2XND - chains C and D of the 17 polymer chains in the assembly; structure by X-ray diffraction, 3.50 A resolution.

[Chain C]
Molecule: ATP synthase subunit alpha, mitochondrial
Source organism: Bos taurus
Notes: EC 3.6.3.14
UniProtKB: P19483 (ATPA_BOVIN); residues 19-510 here correspond to UniProt positions 62-553 (UniProt number = residue number + 43)
Chain sequence (492 residues; each row starts with the number of its first residue):
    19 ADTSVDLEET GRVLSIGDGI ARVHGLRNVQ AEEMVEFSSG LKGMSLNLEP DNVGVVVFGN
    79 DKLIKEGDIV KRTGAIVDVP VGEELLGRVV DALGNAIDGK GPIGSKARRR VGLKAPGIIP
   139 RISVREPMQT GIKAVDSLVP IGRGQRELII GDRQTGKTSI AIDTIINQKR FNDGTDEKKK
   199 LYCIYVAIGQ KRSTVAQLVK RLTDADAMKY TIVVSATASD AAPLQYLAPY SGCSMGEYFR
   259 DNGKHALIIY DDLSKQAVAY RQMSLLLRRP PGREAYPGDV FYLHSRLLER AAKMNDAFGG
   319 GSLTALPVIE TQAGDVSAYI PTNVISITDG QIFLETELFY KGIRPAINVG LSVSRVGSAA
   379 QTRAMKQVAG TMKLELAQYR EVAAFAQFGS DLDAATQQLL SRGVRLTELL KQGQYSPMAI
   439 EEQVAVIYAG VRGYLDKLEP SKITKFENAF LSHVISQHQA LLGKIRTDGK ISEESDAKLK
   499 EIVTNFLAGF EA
Sequence notes: cloning artifact (481)
Bound ions: Mg2+: Thr-176 (together with AMP-PNP)
Small-molecule neighbours:
  - AMP-PNP (ANP; phosphoaminophosphonic acid-adenylate ester), molecule 1: Asp-170, Arg-171, Gln-172, Thr-173, Gly-174, Lys-175, Thr-176, Ser-177, Glu-328, Phe-357, Arg-362, Pro-363, Gln-430, Gly-431, Gln-432, Tyr-433
  - AMP-PNP (ANP), molecule 2: Ile-343, Ser-344, Val-371, Ser-372, Arg-373, Leu-392
Swiss-Prot annotation at these positions:
  - binding site (ATP): Gln-172, Gly-174, Lys-175, Thr-176, Ser-177, Gln-430, Gln-432
  - binding site (Mg(2+)): Thr-176, Asp-269
  - site: Ser-370 (Required for activity)
  - modified residue: Ser-22 (Phosphoserine), Ser-33 (Phosphoserine), Ser-63 (Phosphoserine), Lys-80 (N6-acetyllysine), Lys-83 (N6-acetyllysine), Lys-89 (N6-acetyllysine), Thr-91 (Phosphothreonine), Lys-118 (N6-acetyllysine), Ser-123 (Phosphoserine), Lys-124 (N6-acetyllysine), Ser-141 (Phosphoserine), Arg-161 (Omega-N-methylarginine), Lys-187 (N6-acetyllysine), Lys-196 (N6-acetyllysine), Lys-197 (N6-acetyllysine), Lys-218 (N6-acetyllysine), Lys-262 (N6-acetyllysine), Lys-384 (N6-acetyllysine), Lys-391 (N6-acetyllysine), Lys-455 (N6-acetyllysine) and 4 more in UniProt
  - glycosylation: Ser-33 (O-linked (GlcNAc) serine)

[Chain D]
Molecule: ATP synthase subunit beta, mitochondrial
Source organism: Bos taurus
Notes: EC 3.6.3.14
UniProtKB: P00829 (ATPB_BOVIN); residues 9-475 here correspond to UniProt positions 59-525 (UniProt number = residue number + 50)
Chain sequence (467 residues; row label = number of the first residue in the row):
     9 TTGRIVAVIG AVVDVQFDEG LPPILNALEV QGRETRLVLE VAQHLGESTV RTIAMDGTEG
    69 LVRGQKVLDS GAPIRIPVGP ETLGRIMNVI GEPIDERGPI KTKQFAAIHA EAPEFVEMSV
   129 EQEILVTGIK VVDLLAPYAK GGKIGLFGGA GVGKTVLIME LINNVAKAHG GYSVFAGVGE
   189 RTREGNDLYH EMIESGVINL KDATSKVALV YGQMNEPPGA RARVALTGLT VAEYFRDQEG
   249 QDVLLFIDNI FRFTQAGSEV SALLGRIPSA VGYQPTLATD MGTMQERITT TKKGSITSVQ
   309 AIYVPADDLT DPAPATTFAH LDATTVLSRA IAELGIYPAV DPLDSTSRIM DPNIVGSEHY
   369 DVARGVQKIL QDYKSLQDII AILGMDELSE EDKLTVSRAR KIQRFLSQPF QVAEVFTGHL
   429 GKLVPLKETI KGFQQILAGE YDHLPEQAFY MVGPIEEAVA KADKLAE
Bound ions: Mg2+: Thr-163, Glu-188 (together with AMP-PNP)
Small-molecule neighbours: AMP-PNP (ANP; phosphoaminophosphonic acid-adenylate ester): Gly-157, Ala-158, Gly-159, Val-160, Gly-161, Lys-162, Thr-163, Val-164, Glu-188, Arg-189, Glu-192, Tyr-311, Tyr-345, Pro-346, Gln-416, Phe-418, Ala-421, Phe-424, Thr-425
Swiss-Prot annotation at these positions:
  - binding site (ADP): Gly-159, Val-160, Gly-161, Lys-162, Thr-163, Val-164
  - binding site (ATP): Gly-159, Gly-161, Lys-162, Thr-163, Val-164, Arg-189
  - binding site (phosphate): Gly-159, Val-160, Gly-161, Lys-162, Thr-163
  - binding site (Mg(2+)): Thr-163, Glu-188
  - modified residue: Lys-74 (N6-acetyllysine), Lys-111 (N6-acetyllysine), Lys-148 (N6-acetyllysine), Lys-209 (N6-acetyllysine), Lys-214 (N6-acetyllysine), Thr-262 (Phosphothreonine), Ser-365 (Phosphoserine), Lys-376 (N6-acetyllysine), Ser-383 (Phosphoserine), Lys-430 (N6-acetyllysine), Lys-435 (N6-acetyllysine), Lys-472 (N6-acetyllysine)
  - glycosylation: Ser-56 (O-linked (GlcNAc) serine)

[Interface between chain C and chain D]
Contacting residue pairs - 132 pairs, chain C then chain D:
  Gly-43(C) / Arg-71(D)  hydrogen bond (backbone-side chain)
  Leu-44(C) / Arg-71(D)  hydrogen bond (backbone-side chain)
  Arg-45(C) / Val-70(D)
  Arg-45(C) / Arg-71(D)
  Asn-46(C) / Val-70(D)
  Val-47(C) / Leu-69(D)
  Val-47(C) / Val-70(D)
  Gln-48(C) / Gly-68(D)  hydrogen bond (side chain-backbone)
  Gln-48(C) / Leu-69(D)
  Gln-48(C) / Val-70(D)
  Ala-49(C) / Thr-66(D)
  Ala-49(C) / Glu-67(D)
  Ala-49(C) / Gly-68(D)  hydrogen bond (backbone-backbone)
  Ala-49(C) / Leu-69(D)  hydrogen bond (backbone-backbone)
  Glu-50(C) / Glu-67(D)
  Asn-65(C) / Val-16(D)
  Asn-65(C) / Ile-17(D)
  Leu-66(C) / Val-14(D)
  Leu-66(C) / Ala-15(D)
  Leu-66(C) / Val-16(D)  hydrogen bond (backbone-backbone)
  Leu-66(C) / Leu-69(D)
  Leu-66(C) / Arg-71(D)
  Glu-67(C) / Val-14(D)
  Glu-67(C) / Arg-71(D)  hydrogen bond (backbone-side chain)
  Pro-68(C) / Val-14(D)
  Pro-68(C) / Arg-71(D)  hydrogen bond (backbone-side chain)
  Asn-70(C) / Arg-71(D)  hydrogen bond (backbone-side chain)
  Val-71(C) / Arg-71(D)
  Ile-94(C) / Gly-68(D)
  Lys-132(C) / Asp-64(D)  salt bridge
  Lys-132(C) / Glu-224(D)  salt bridge
  Ala-133(C) / Asn-223(D)
  Pro-134(C) / Thr-190(D)
  Gly-135(C) / Thr-190(D)
  Ile-136(C) / Thr-190(D)
  Ile-136(C) / Asn-194(D)
  Ile-136(C) / Tyr-219(D)  hydrophobic
  Ile-137(C) / Ile-94(D)  hydrophobic
  Ile-137(C) / Ile-102(D)
  Ile-137(C) / Asp-103(D)
  Ile-137(C) / Glu-104(D)
  Arg-139(C) / Thr-190(D)
  Arg-139(C) / Arg-191(D)
  Arg-139(C) / Asn-194(D)  hydrogen bond (backbone-side chain)
  Ile-140(C) / Asn-194(D)
  Ser-141(C) / Asn-194(D)
  Ser-141(C) / Asp-195(D)  hydrogen bond
  Val-142(C) / Arg-191(D)
  Arg-164(C) / Arg-189(D)
  Arg-287(C) / Ile-17(D)
  Arg-287(C) / Gly-18(D)
  Pro-288(C) / Ala-270(D)  hydrophobic
  Arg-291(C) / Val-279(D)
  Arg-291(C) / Asp-319(D)  salt bridge
  Gly-296(C) / Ser-266(D)
  Gly-296(C) / Glu-267(D)
  Asp-297(C) / Glu-267(D)
  Phe-299(C) / Met-222(D)  hydrophobic
  Phe-299(C) / Arg-229(D)
  Phe-299(C) / Arg-260(D)
  Phe-299(C) / Gln-263(D)
  Phe-299(C) / Glu-267(D)
  Tyr-300(C) / Asn-223(D)
  Tyr-300(C) / Glu-224(D)
  Tyr-300(C) / Pro-225(D)
  Tyr-300(C) / Pro-226(D)
  Tyr-300(C) / Arg-229(D)
  Tyr-300(C) / Glu-267(D)  hydrogen bond (backbone-side chain)
  Ser-303(C) / Met-222(D)  hydrogen bond (side chain-backbone)
  Arg-304(C) / Met-222(D)
  Glu-307(C) / Arg-189(D)
  Glu-307(C) / Thr-190(D)  hydrogen bond
  Glu-307(C) / Met-222(D)
  Glu-307(C) / Asn-223(D)
  Ser-335(C) / Ala-314(D)
  Ser-335(C) / Asp-315(D)  hydrogen bond
  Tyr-337(C) / Ala-314(D)
  Thr-340(C) / Ala-158(D)
  Thr-340(C) / Tyr-311(D)
  Thr-340(C) / Ala-314(D)
  Ile-343(C) / Ala-158(D)
  Ile-343(C) / Arg-189(D)
  Ser-344(C) / Ala-158(D)
  Ser-344(C) / Arg-189(D)  hydrogen bond (backbone-side chain)
  Ser-344(C) / Met-222(D)
  Ser-344(C) / Arg-260(D)  hydrogen bond
  Ser-344(C) / Tyr-311(D)
  Ile-345(C) / Arg-189(D)  hydrogen bond (backbone-side chain)
  Ile-345(C) / Met-222(D)  hydrophobic
  Thr-346(C) / Arg-189(D)  hydrogen bond (backbone-side chain)
  Asp-347(C) / Arg-189(D)  salt bridge
  Asp-347(C) / Arg-191(D)  salt bridge
  Gly-368(C) / Glu-341(D)
  Leu-369(C) / Arg-337(D)
  Leu-369(C) / Glu-341(D)
  Val-371(C) / Tyr-345(D)
  Ser-372(C) / Phe-424(D)
  Arg-373(C) / Gly-159(D)
  Arg-373(C) / Arg-189(D)
  Arg-373(C) / Phe-424(D)
  Val-374(C) / Phe-424(D)
  Gly-375(C) / Phe-424(D)
  Ser-376(C) / Val-423(D)  hydrogen bond (side chain-backbone)
  Gly-388(C) / Phe-424(D)
  Gly-388(C) / Thr-425(D)
  Gly-388(C) / Gly-426(D)
  Thr-389(C) / Thr-425(D)
  Thr-389(C) / Gly-426(D)
  Thr-389(C) / His-427(D)
  Leu-392(C) / Thr-425(D)
  Leu-392(C) / Tyr-458(D)  hydrogen bond (backbone-side chain)
  Ala-395(C) / Glu-341(D)
  Ala-395(C) / Leu-342(D)
  Ala-395(C) / Gly-343(D)
  Gln-396(C) / Leu-342(D)  hydrogen bond (side chain-backbone)
  Gln-396(C) / Ile-344(D)
  Gln-396(C) / Arg-412(D)  hydrogen bond
  Gln-396(C) / Gln-455(D)  hydrogen bond
  Gln-396(C) / Tyr-458(D)
  Glu-399(C) / Leu-342(D)
  Glu-399(C) / Arg-408(D)  salt bridge
  Glu-399(C) / Arg-412(D)  salt bridge
  Phe-403(C) / Tyr-381(D)
  Phe-403(C) / Ile-388(D)  hydrophobic
  Phe-403(C) / Met-393(D)  hydrophobic
  Phe-403(C) / Arg-408(D)
  Phe-406(C) / Ile-388(D)
  Phe-406(C) / Ala-389(D)
  Ser-408(C) / Met-393(D)
  Asp-411(C) / Pro-453(D)
  Ala-413(C) / Pro-453(D)  hydrophobic
  Leu-417(C) / Gln-455(D)
Interface residues without a listed pair, chain C (72 interface residues in all): Leu-64, Asp-69, Gly-130, Gly-290, Ala-336, Asn-341, Ala-377, Val-400
Interface residues without a listed pair, chain D (74 interface residues in all): Gly-187, Glu-188, Glu-192, Gly-193, Tyr-197, His-198, Glu-199, Leu-271, Gly-280, Pro-313, Ala-340, Gly-392, Val-404, Met-459

[In short]
72 residues of chain C face 74 of chain D across their interface; the contacts include 24 hydrogen bonds and 7
salt bridges. Among the polar pairs are Lys-132(C)/Asp-64(D), Lys-132(C)/Glu-224(D) and Arg-291(C)/Asp-319(D).
One AMP-PNP molecule is bound between chain C and chain D.
Here chain C is ATP synthase subunit alpha, mitochondrial and chain D is ATP synthase subunit beta,
mitochondrial, both from Bos taurus. Entry 2XND (Crystal structure of bovine F1-c8 sub-complex of ATP
Synthase) was determined by X-ray diffraction.
